Entry 5TPG (X-ray diffraction, 1.50 A resolution); this record covers chain A.

Chain A:
Protein: Tryptophan 5-hydroxylase 1
Source organism: Homo sapiens
Notes: EC 1.14.16.4
UniProt: P17752 (TPH1_HUMAN); residue numbers follow UniProt; this construct covers 104-402
Amino-acid sequence (307 residues; each row starts with the number of its first residue):
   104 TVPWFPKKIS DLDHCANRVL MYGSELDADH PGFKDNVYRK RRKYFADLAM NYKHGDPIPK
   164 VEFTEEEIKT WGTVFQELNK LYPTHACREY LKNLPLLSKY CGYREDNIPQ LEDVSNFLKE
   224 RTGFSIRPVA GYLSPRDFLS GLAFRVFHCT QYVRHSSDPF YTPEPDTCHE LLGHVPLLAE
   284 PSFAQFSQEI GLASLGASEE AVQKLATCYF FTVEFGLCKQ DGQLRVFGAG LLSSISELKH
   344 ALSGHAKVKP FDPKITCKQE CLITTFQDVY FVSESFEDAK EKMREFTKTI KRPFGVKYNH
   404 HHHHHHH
Disordered / not traced: 119-138, 395-410
Differences from the reference sequence: expression tag (403-410)
Swiss-Prot annotation at these positions:
  - binding site (L-tryptophan): Y235, R257, T265, S336, I366
  - binding site (Fe cation): H272, H277, E317
Bound ions: Fe ion: H272, H277, E317 (together with 2-amino-2-hydroxymethyl-propane-1,3-diol)
Small-molecule neighbours:
  - 7H5 ((3S)-8-(2-amino-6-{(1R)-1-[5-chloro-3'-(methylsulfonyl)[1,1'-biphenyl]-2-yl]-2,2,2-trifluoroethoxy}pyrimidin-4-yl)-2,8-diazaspiro[4.5]decane-3-carboxylic acid): Y235, L236, S237, P238, F241, L242, R257, F263, Y264, T265, P266, E267, P268, H272, A309, Y312, F313, E317, F318, G333, S336, S337, C364, L365, I366
  - acetonitrile (CCN), molecule 1: F166, I171, N210, I211, Q213
  - acetonitrile (CCN), molecule 2: E292, M386, R387, T390

Summary:
Bound to chain A: acetonitrile and compound 7H5. H272, H277 and E317 coordinate a Fe ion ion. UniProt lists 5
L-tryptophan-binding residues and 3 Fe cation-binding residues.
Chain A is Tryptophan 5-hydroxylase 1 (Homo sapiens); the structure, Optimization of spirocyclic proline
tryptophanhydroxylase-1 inhibitors, was determined by X-ray diffraction together with 5L01 from the same
study.
